PDB entry 6OJ4 | electron microscopy, 3.30 A resolution | chains E and P of the 11 polymer chains in the assembly

== Chain E ==
Name: Inner capsid protein VP2
Source organism: Rotavirus A (strain RVA/Monkey/United States/RRV/1975/G3P5B[3])
UniProtKB: B3F2X3 (B3F2X3_ROTRH); residue numbers follow UniProt; this construct covers 1-887
Amino-acid sequence (887 residues; numbered 1 to 887; the number before each row is that of its first residue):
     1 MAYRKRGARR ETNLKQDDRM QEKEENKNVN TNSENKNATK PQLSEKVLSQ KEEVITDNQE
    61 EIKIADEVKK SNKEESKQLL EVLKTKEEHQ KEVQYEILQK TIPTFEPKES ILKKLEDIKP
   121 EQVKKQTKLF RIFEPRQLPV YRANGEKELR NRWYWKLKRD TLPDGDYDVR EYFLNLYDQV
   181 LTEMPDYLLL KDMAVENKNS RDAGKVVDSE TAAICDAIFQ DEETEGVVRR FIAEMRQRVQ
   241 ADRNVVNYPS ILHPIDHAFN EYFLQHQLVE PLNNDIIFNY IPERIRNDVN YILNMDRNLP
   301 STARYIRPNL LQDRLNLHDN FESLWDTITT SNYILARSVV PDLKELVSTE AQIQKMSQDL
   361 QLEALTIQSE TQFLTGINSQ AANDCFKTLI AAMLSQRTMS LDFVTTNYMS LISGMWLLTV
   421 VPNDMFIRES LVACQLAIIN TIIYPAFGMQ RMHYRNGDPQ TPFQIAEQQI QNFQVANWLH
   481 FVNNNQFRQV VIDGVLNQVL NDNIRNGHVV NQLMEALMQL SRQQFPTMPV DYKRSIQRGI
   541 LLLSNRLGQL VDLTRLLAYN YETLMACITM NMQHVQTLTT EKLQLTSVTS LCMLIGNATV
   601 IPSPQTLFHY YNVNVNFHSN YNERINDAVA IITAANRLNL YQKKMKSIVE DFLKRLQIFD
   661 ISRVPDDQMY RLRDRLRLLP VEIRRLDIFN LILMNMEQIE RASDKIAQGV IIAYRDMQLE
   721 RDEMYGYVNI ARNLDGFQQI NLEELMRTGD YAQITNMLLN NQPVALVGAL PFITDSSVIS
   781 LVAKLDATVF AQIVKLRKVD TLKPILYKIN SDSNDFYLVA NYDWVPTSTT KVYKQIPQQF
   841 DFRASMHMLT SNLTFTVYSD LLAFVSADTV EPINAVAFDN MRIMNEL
Unresolved in the structure: 1-92

== Chain P ==
Name: RNA-directed RNA polymerase
Source organism: Rotavirus A (strain RVA/Monkey/United States/RRV/1975/G3P5B[3])
Notes: EC 2.7.7.48
UniProtKB: B3F2X2 (B3F2X2_ROTRH); residues 1-1088 here = UniProt positions 1-1088
Amino-acid sequence (1088 residues; each row starts with the number of its first residue):
     1 MGKYNLILSE YLSFIYNSQS AVQIPIYYSS NSELENRCIE FHSKCLENSK NGLSLKKLFV
    61 EYSDVIENAT LLSILSYSYD KYNAVERKLV KYAKGKPLEA DLTVNELDYE NNKITSELFP
   121 TAEEYTDLLM DPAILTSLSS NLNAVMFWLE KHENDVAEKL KIYKRRLDLF TIVASTVNKY
   181 GVPRHNAKYR YEYEVMKDKP YYLVTWANSS IEMLMSVFSH EDYLIARELI VLSYSNRSTL
   241 AKLVSSPMSI LVALVDINGT FITNEELELE FSNKYVRAIV PDQTFDELKQ MLDNMRKAGL
   301 TDIPKMIQDW LVDCSIEKFP LMAKIYSWSF HVGFRKQKML DAALDQLKTE YTEDVDDEMY
   361 REYTMLIRDE VVKMLEEPVK HDDHLLQDSE LAGLLSMSSA SNGESRQLKF GRKTIFSTKK
   421 NMHVMDDMAN GRYTPGIIPP VNVDKPIPLG RRDVPGRRTR IIFILPYEYF IAQHAVVEKM
   481 LIYAKHTREY AEFYSQSNQL LSYGDVTRFL SNNSMVLYTD VSQWDSSQHN TQPFRKGIIM
   541 GLDMLANMTN DARVIQTLNL YKQTQINLMD SYVQIPDGNV IKKIQYGAVA SGEKQTKAAN
   601 SIANLALIKT VLSRISNKYS FATKIIRVDG DDNYAVLQFN TEVTKQMVQD VSNDVRETYA
   661 RMNTKVKALV STVGIEIAKR YIAGGKIFFR AGINLLNNEK KGQSTQWDQA AVLYSNYIVN
   721 RLRGFETDRE FILTKIMQMT SVAITGSLRL FPSERVLTTN STFKVFDSED FIIEYGTTDD
   781 EVYIQRAFMS LSSQKSGIAD EIAASSTFKN YVSRLSEQLL FSKNNIVSRG IALTEKAKLN
   841 SYAPISLEKR RAQISALLTM LQKPVTFKSS KITINDILRD IKPFFTVNEA HLPIQYQKFM
   901 PTLPDNVQYI IQCIGSRTYQ IEDDGSKSAI SRLISKYSVY KPSIEELYKV ISLHENEIQL
   961 YLISLGIPKI DADTYVGSKI YSQDKYRILE SYVYNLLSIN YGCYQLFDFN SPDLEKLIRI
  1021 PFKGKIPAVT FILHLYAKLE VINHAIKNGS WISLFCNYPK SEMIKLWKKM WNITSLRSPY
  1081 TNANFFQD
Unresolved in the structure: 1, 1088
What the authors report for this chain:
  - conformationally variable residues (loop rearrangement, order/disorder transition): Phe261 to Phe271, Gln499 to Arg508

== Chain E / chain P interface ==
Contacting residue pairs (72):
  Gln94(E) - Val580(P)
  Gln94(E) - Ile581(P)
  Tyr95(E) - Ile581(P)
  Glu96(E) - Val580(P)
  Glu96(E) - Ile581(P)  hydrogen bond (backbone-backbone)
  Glu96(E) - Lys582(P)
  Glu96(E) - Lys583(P)  hydrogen bond (backbone-backbone)
  Ile97(E) - Lys583(P)
  Leu98(E) - Lys583(P)  hydrogen bond (backbone-backbone)
  Leu98(E) - Ile584(P)
  Leu98(E) - Gln585(P)  hydrogen bond (backbone-backbone)
  Gln99(E) - Tyr572(P)  hydrogen bond
  Gln99(E) - Gln585(P)
  Lys100(E) - Thr349(P)
  Lys100(E) - Tyr351(P)
  Lys100(E) - Gln585(P)  hydrogen bond (backbone-side chain)
  Lys100(E) - Tyr586(P)
  Ile102(E) - Gln532(P)
  Ile102(E) - Gln585(P)
  Pro103(E) - Tyr351(P)
  Pro103(E) - Glu353(P)
  Pro103(E) - Gln528(P)
  Pro103(E) - Gln532(P)
  Phe105(E) - Tyr360(P)  hydrophobic
  Phe105(E) - Arg361(P)
  Phe105(E) - Thr364(P)
  Phe105(E) - Pro533(P)  hydrophobic
  Phe105(E) - Lys536(P)
  Glu106(E) - Arg361(P)
  Pro107(E) - Arg361(P)
  Pro107(E) - Lys536(P)
  Pro107(E) - Met540(P)  hydrophobic
  Glu109(E) - Met540(P)
  Leu112(E) - Met544(P)  hydrophobic
  Leu112(E) - Asn547(P)
  Lys114(E) - Ala546(P)
  Lys114(E) - Asn547(P)
  Lys114(E) - Thr549(P)  hydrogen bond (side chain-backbone)
  Lys114(E) - Asn550(P)
  Ile334(E) - Asn547(P)
  Ile334(E) - Met548(P)
  Ile334(E) - Thr549(P)
  Ile334(E) - Asn550(P)  hydrogen bond (backbone-side chain)
  Ser338(E) - Asn550(P)
  Thr349(E) - Ile970(P)
  Thr349(E) - Thr974(P)  hydrogen bond
  Glu350(E) - Ile970(P)
  Glu350(E) - Asp973(P)
  Glu350(E) - Thr974(P)  hydrogen bond (backbone-side chain)
  Ile353(E) - Thr974(P)
  Ile353(E) - Ser978(P)
  Gln354(E) - Gly977(P)
  Ser357(E) - Gly977(P)
  Ser357(E) - Ser978(P)  hydrogen bond (side chain-backbone)
  Glu363(E) - Gln983(P)
  Ala364(E) - Gln983(P)
  Ala364(E) - Tyr986(P)
  Leu365(E) - Tyr986(P)
  Leu365(E) - Lys1025(P)
  Leu365(E) - Pro1027(P)
  Thr366(E) - Gln983(P)
  Thr371(E) - Gln983(P)
  Leu374(E) - Ser978(P)
  Asn378(E) - Lys936(P)
  Gln380(E) - Asp382(P)  hydrogen bond (side chain-backbone)
  Asp384(E) - His381(P)  salt bridge
  Glu581(E) - Lys380(P)  salt bridge
  Lys582(E) - Glu377(P)
  Lys582(E) - His381(P)
  Arg663(E) - Met365(P)
  Arg663(E) - Arg368(P)
  Arg663(E) - Met540(P)
Also at the interface, not in a pair above, chain E (45 interface residues in all): Thr101, Lys108, Lys113, Glu116, Thr330, Tyr333, Arg337, Leu362, Ile367, Thr388, Asp660
Also at the interface, not in a pair above, chain P (48 interface residues in all): His384, Val443, Asp543, Gly587, Val976, Ile980, Ser982
The authors on this interface:
  - interface residues, chain E: Glu345(E), Leu346(E)

== In short ==
Chain E and chain P form an interface of 45 and 48 residues respectively, with 12 hydrogen bonds and 2 salt
bridges. Polar contacts include Asp384(E)-His381(P), Glu581(E)-Lys380(P) and Gln99(E)-Tyr572(P). From the
paper: interface residues Glu345(E) and Leu346(E); conformational variability at Phe261(P) and Gln499(P).
Here chain E is Inner capsid protein VP2 and chain P is RNA-directed RNA polymerase, both from Rotavirus A
(strain RVA/Monkey/United States/RRV/1975/G3P5B[3]). Entry 6OJ4 (In situ structure of rotavirus VP1
RNA-dependent RNA polymerase (DLP)) was determined by electron microscopy together with 6OJ3, 6OJ5 and 6OJ6
from the same study.
